7ML2 - chains T and O of the 30 polymer chains in the assembly; structure by electron microscopy, 3.40 A resolution.

== Chain T ==
Molecule: template strand DNA
Sequence (56 nucleotides; row label = number of the first residue in the row):
   109 TGTATGTACA ACCGAATTCG CGACATTGAA ATTTTATATA CGCGCCTTTT TTTTTT

== Chain O ==
Protein: BJ4_G0004860.mRNA.1.CDS.1
Source organism: Saccharomyces cerevisiae
UniProtKB: G4XSG8 (G4XSG8_YEASX); residues 1-240 here = UniProt positions 1-240
Amino-acid sequence (240 residues; numbered 1 to 240; the number before each row is that of its first residue):
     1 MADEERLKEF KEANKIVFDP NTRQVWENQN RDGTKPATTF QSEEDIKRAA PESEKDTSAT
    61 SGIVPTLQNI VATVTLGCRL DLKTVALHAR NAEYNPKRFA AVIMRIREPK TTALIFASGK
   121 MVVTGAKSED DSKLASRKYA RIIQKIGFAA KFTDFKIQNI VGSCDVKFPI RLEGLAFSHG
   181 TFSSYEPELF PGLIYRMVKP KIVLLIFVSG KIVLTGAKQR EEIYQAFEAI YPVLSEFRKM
Unresolved in the structure: 1-60

== Interface between chain T and chain O ==
Pairs across the interface (7; chain T residue first):
  DT142(T) with Arg-98(O), hydrogen bond to the phosphate; Phe-99(O), sugar contact
  DT143(T) with Arg-98(O), salt bridge to the phosphate
  DA144(T) with Asn-69(O), hydrogen bond to the base; Thr-124(O), sugar contact
  DA146(T) with Leu-205(O), base contact
  DT147(T) with Phe-190(O), base contact
Also at the interface, not in a pair above, chain T (7 interface residues in all): DT145, DA148
Also at the interface, not in a pair above, chain O (14 interface residues in all): Gln-68, Leu-114, Gly-125, Asn-159, Val-161, Pro-191, Phe-207, Val-213

== Overview ==
The interface between chain T and chain O involves 7 residues on one side and 14 on the other, with 2 hydrogen
bonds and 1 salt bridge. Among the polar pairs are DA144(T)/Asn-69(O), DT142(T)/Arg-98(O) and
DT143(T)/Arg-98(O).
Here chain T is template strand DNA and chain O is BJ4_G0004860.mRNA.1.CDS.1 (Saccharomyces cerevisiae). Entry
7ML2 (RNA polymerase II pre-initiation complex (PIC3)) was determined by electron microscopy together with
7MEI, 7MK9, 7MKA, 7ML0, 7ML1, 7ML3 and 7ML4 from the same study.
